Entry 3R4U (X-ray diffraction, 2.20 A resolution); this record covers chain A.

== Chain A ==
Molecule: Botulinum neurotoxin type C1
Organism: Clostridium botulinum
Notes: EC 3.4.24.69; fragment: HcC domain
Reference sequence: P18640 (BXC1_CLOBO); residues 867-1291 here = UniProt positions 867-1291
Chain sequence (443 residues; numbered 861 to 1303; the number before each row is that of its first residue):
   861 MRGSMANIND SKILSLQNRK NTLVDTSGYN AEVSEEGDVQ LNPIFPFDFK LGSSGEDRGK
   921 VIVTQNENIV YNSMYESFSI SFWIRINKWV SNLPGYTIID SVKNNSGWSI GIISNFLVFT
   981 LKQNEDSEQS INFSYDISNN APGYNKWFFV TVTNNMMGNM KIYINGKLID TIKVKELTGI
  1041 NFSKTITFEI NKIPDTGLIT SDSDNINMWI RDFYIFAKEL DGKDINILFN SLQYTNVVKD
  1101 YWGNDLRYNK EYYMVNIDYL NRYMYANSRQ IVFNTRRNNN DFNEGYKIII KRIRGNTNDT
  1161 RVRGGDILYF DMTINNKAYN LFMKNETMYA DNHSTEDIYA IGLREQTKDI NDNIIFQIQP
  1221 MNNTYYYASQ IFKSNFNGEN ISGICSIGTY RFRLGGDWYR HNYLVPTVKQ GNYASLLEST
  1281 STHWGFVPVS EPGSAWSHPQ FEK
Not modelled in the structure: 861-863, 1057-1062, 1292-1303
Sequence notes: expression tag (861-866, 1292-1303)
Curated features (UniProtKB/Swiss-Prot):
  - region: Lys1269 to His1283 (Ganglioside-binding loop)
  - motif: Gly1256 to Trp1258 (Host ganglioside-binding motif)
  - binding site (a ganglioside GD1a (d18:1(4E))): Tyr1119, Ile1247 to Tyr1250, Ser1281
  - binding site (a ganglioside GD1b (d18:1(4E))): Ala1126 to Arg1129, Tyr1146
  - mutagenesis: Tyr1119 (Y1119A: Receptor-binding domain (RBD) no longer binds eukaryotic gangliosides GD1a or GM1a, reduced GT1b binding, GD1b binding unaffected ...), Ala1126 (A1126K: Receptor-binding domain (RBD) no longer binds eukaryotic gangliosides GM1a, GD1b, reduced binding of GD1a and GT1b. RBD fragment does not enter neurons; uptake is not stimulated by K(+)), Tyr1146 (Y1146A: Whole toxin has dramatically reduced toxicity), Tyr1179 (Y1179S: Receptor-binding domain (RBD) has decreased binding to neurons. Greatly decreased binding to neurons; when associated with L-1258. Whole toxin has greatly decreased toxicity, even less toxic ...), His1193 (H1193A: No effect on receptor-binding domain (RBD) binding to eukaryotic gangliosides), Leu1203 (L1203F: Receptor-binding domain (RBD) has decreased binding to neurons. Whole toxin has greatly decreased toxicity. Decreased binding to mixed gangliosides), Trp1258 to Tyr1259 (Whole toxin has greatly decreased toxicity), Trp1258 (W1258A: Receptor-binding domain (RBD) has greatly reduced binding of ganglioside GD1b, no longer binds neurons; W1258L: Receptor-binding domain (RBD) has decreased binding to neurons ...), Ser1281 (S1281Y: Receptor-binding domain (RBD) has decreased binding to neurons. Whole toxin has decreased toxicity and decreased binding to mixed gangliosides)

== In short ==
From UniProt: 6 ganglioside GD1a (d18:1(4E))-binding residues, 5 ganglioside GD1b (d18:1(4E))-binding residues
and 9 mutagenesis sites.
Chain A is Botulinum neurotoxin type C1 (Clostridium botulinum); the structure, Cell entry of botulinum
neurotoxin type C is dependent upon interaction with two ganglioside molecules, was determined by X-ray
diffraction, deposited together with 3R4S.
